7LG1 - chains A and C of the 4 polymer chains in the assembly; structure by electron microscopy, 2.70 A resolution.

# Chain A (and C)
Name: cGMP-gated cation channel alpha-1
Source organism: Homo sapiens
Notes: chain C of this document is another copy of the same molecule, construct and numbering; everything in this record applies to it too
UniProt: P29973 (CNGA1_HUMAN); residues 144-690 here = UniProt positions 144-690
Sequence (560 residues; row label = number of the first residue in the row):
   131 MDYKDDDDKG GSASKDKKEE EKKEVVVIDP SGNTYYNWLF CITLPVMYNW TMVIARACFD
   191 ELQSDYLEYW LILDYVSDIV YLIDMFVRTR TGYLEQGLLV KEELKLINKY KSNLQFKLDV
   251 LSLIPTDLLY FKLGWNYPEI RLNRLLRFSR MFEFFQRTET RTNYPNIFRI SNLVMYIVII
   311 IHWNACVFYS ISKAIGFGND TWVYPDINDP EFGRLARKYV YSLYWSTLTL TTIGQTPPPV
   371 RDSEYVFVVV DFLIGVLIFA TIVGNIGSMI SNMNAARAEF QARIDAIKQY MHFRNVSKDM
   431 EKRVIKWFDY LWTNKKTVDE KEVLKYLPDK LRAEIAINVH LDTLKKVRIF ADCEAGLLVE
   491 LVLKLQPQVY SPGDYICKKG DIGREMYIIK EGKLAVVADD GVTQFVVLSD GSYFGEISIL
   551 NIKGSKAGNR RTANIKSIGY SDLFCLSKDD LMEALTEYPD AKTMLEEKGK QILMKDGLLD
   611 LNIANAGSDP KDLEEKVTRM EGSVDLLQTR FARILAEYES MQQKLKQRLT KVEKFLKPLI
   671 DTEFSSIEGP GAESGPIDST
Not modelled in the structure: 131-155, 606-690
Construct notes: initiating methionine (131); expression tag (132-143); engineered mutation Gln365 (Glu in P29973)
Small-molecule neighbours: cyclic guanosine monophosphate (PCG): Cys507, Val526, Val536, Leu538, Tyr543, Phe544, Gly545, Glu546, Ile547, Ser548, Arg560, Arg561, Thr562, Ala563, Ile565, Ile602
UniProt features mapped onto this chain:
  - binding site (3',5'-cyclic GMP): Gly541
Reported in the primary citation:
  - conformationally variable residues (side-chain flip): Gln365
  - contacts within the chain: Ile363-Gln365 (hydrogen bond)

# Chain A / chain C interface
Pairs across the interface (103):
  Val304(A) - Leu387(C)  hydrophobic
  Ile307(A) - Leu387(C)  hydrophobic
  Ile311(A) - Leu383(C)  hydrophobic
  Glu341(A) - Val370(C)
  Phe342(A) - Tyr375(C)
  Arg344(A) - Asp372(C)  salt bridge
  Ala346(A) - Asp372(C)
  Arg347(A) - Val370(C)  hydrogen bond (side chain-backbone)
  Arg347(A) - Arg371(C)
  Arg347(A) - Asp372(C)  salt bridge
  Arg347(A) - Tyr375(C)
  Val350(A) - Asp372(C)
  Val350(A) - Tyr375(C)  hydrophobic
  Val350(A) - Val376(C)  hydrophobic
  Tyr351(A) - Tyr375(C)
  Leu353(A) - Val379(C)  hydrophobic
  Tyr354(A) - Pro368(C)
  Tyr354(A) - Pro369(C)
  Tyr354(A) - Tyr375(C)  hydrophobic
  Tyr354(A) - Val378(C)  hydrophobic
  Tyr354(A) - Val379(C)  hydrophobic
  Thr357(A) - Val379(C)
  Thr357(A) - Phe382(C)
  Thr357(A) - Leu383(C)
  Leu358(A) - Phe382(C)  hydrophobic
  Thr361(A) - Val386(C)
  Ile363(A) - Thr362(C)
  Ile363(A) - Ile363(C)
  Ile363(A) - Phe382(C)  hydrophobic
  Gln365(A) - Ile363(C)  hydrogen bond (side chain-backbone)
  Gln365(A) - Gly364(C)  hydrogen bond (side chain-backbone)
  Gln365(A) - Gln365(C)  hydrogen bond
  Gln365(A) - Thr366(C)  hydrogen bond (side chain-backbone)
  Gln365(A) - Pro368(C)
  Val393(A) - Val386(C)  hydrophobic
  Val393(A) - Leu387(C)  hydrophobic
  Val393(A) - Ala390(C)  hydrophobic
  Ile396(A) - Thr391(C)
  Ile400(A) - Thr391(C)
  Ile400(A) - Asn395(C)
  Arg407(A) - Gln286(C)
  Arg407(A) - Glu289(C)  salt bridge
  Gln411(A) - Glu289(C)  hydrogen bond (side chain-backbone)
  Gln411(A) - Thr290(C)  hydrogen bond
  Gln411(A) - Arg299(C)
  Arg413(A) - Tyr456(C)
  Ile414(A) - Thr290(C)
  Asp415(A) - Pro295(C)
  Asp415(A) - Arg299(C)  salt bridge
  Ala416(A) - Val453(C)
  Ile417(A) - Val453(C)
  Ile417(A) - Leu454(C)  hydrophobic
  Ile417(A) - Leu457(C)  hydrophobic
  Lys418(A) - Glu289(C)  hydrogen bond (side chain-backbone)
  Lys418(A) - Thr290(C)  hydrogen bond (side chain-backbone)
  Lys418(A) - Thr292(C)  hydrogen bond (side chain-backbone)
  Lys418(A) - Pro295(C)
  Tyr420(A) - Glu450(C)  hydrogen bond
  Tyr420(A) - Leu454(C)  hydrophobic
  Tyr420(A) - Ile465(C)  hydrophobic
  Tyr420(A) - Val469(C)
  Met421(A) - Ile465(C)  hydrophobic
  His422(A) - Asn293(C)  hydrogen bond
  Phe423(A) - Lys445(C)
  Arg424(A) - Val469(C)
  Val426(A) - Ile465(C)  hydrophobic
  Val426(A) - Asn468(C)
  Val426(A) - Val469(C)  hydrophobic
  Ser427(A) - Asn468(C)  hydrogen bond
  Met430(A) - Glu464(C)
  Met430(A) - Ile465(C)  hydrogen bond (side chain-backbone)
  Met430(A) - Asn468(C)
  Glu431(A) - Asn293(C)
  Lys432(A) - Asn163(C)  hydrogen bond
  Arg433(A) - Leu461(C)
  Arg433(A) - Glu464(C)
  Val434(A) - Leu457(C)  hydrophobic
  Val434(A) - Leu461(C)  hydrophobic
  Ile435(A) - Arg291(C)
  Lys436(A) - Ser161(C)
  Trp437(A) - Pro458(C)
  Trp437(A) - Leu461(C)  hydrophobic
  Phe438(A) - Leu457(C)  hydrophobic
  Asp439(A) - Arg287(C)  salt bridge
  Asp439(A) - Thr290(C)
  Tyr440(A) - Leu224(C)  hydrophobic
  Trp442(A) - Gln286(C)  hydrogen bond
  Asn444(A) - Leu224(C)
  Asp504(A) - Lys460(C)
  Tyr505(A) - Lys460(C)
  Asp511(A) - Glu490(C)
  Ile512(A) - Glu583(C)
  Arg514(A) - Glu583(C)  salt bridge
  Glu521(A) - Gln226(C)  hydrogen bond (side chain-backbone)
  Gly522(A) - Gln226(C)
  Lys523(A) - Gln226(C)
  Lys523(A) - Leu228(C)
  Asp540(A) - Gln226(C)  hydrogen bond
  Ile568(A) - Leu228(C)
  Gly569(A) - Gly227(C)
  Gly569(A) - Leu228(C)
  Tyr570(A) - Leu224(C)  hydrophobic
  Tyr570(A) - Gly227(C)  hydrogen bond (backbone-backbone)
Also at the interface, not in a pair above, chain A (65 interface residues in all): Phe389, Glu409, Tyr500, Gly510, Arg560
Also at the interface, not in a pair above, chain C (55 interface residues in all): Glu225, Pro367, Asn444, Glu587

# Summary
Chain A and chain C form an interface of 65 and 55 residues respectively; the contacts include 19 hydrogen
bonds and 6 salt bridges. Among the polar pairs are Arg344(A)-Asp372(C), Arg347(A)-Asp372(C) and
Arg407(A)-Glu289(C). Bound to chain A: cyclic guanosine monophosphate. From the paper: conformational
variability at Gln365(A); contacts within the chain involving Gln365(A) and Ile363(A).
Both chains are cGMP-gated cation channel alpha-1 (Homo sapiens). Entry 7LG1 (Cryo-EM structure of human
cGMP-bound CNGA1_E365Q channel in Na+/Ca2+) was determined by electron microscopy together with 7LFT, 7LFW,
7LFX and 7LFY from the same study.
